Entry 7ASE (electron microscopy, 3.33 A resolution); this record covers chains 0 and B of the 52 polymer chains in the assembly.

[Chain 0]
Molecule: 18S
From: Trypanosoma cruzi
Sequence (2319 nucleotides; row label = number of the first residue in the row; note: 67 numbers in that range are skipped by the numbering (no residue carries them; nothing is unmodelled there); a row labelled like 1004A-1004Z holds insertion residues (1004A, then the next letters in order); numbering starts at 0):
     0 UGAUCUGGUU GAUUCUGCCA GUAGUCAUAU GCUUGUUUCA AGGACUUAGC CAUGCAUGCC
    60 UCAGAAUCAC UGCAUUGCAG GAAUCUGCGC AUGGCUCAUU ACAUCAGACG UAAUCUGCCG
   120 CAAAAAUCUU GCGGUCUCCG CAACAUUGGA UAACUUGGCG AAACGCCAAG CUAAUACAUG
   180 AACCAACCGG AUGUUCUCUG UUCCGGCGGC AGGGCAACCU GCUGCCAUGG GACGUCCAGC
   240 GAAUGAAUGA AAGUAAAACC AAUGCCUUCA CCGGCAGUAA CACUCAGAAG UGUUGAUUCA
   300 AUUCAUUCCG UGCGAAAGCC GGGUUUUUUU AUCCGGCGUC UUUUGACGAA CAACUGCCCU
   360 AUCAGCCAGC GAUGGCCGUG UAGUGGACUG CCAUGGCGUU GACGGGAGCG GGGGAUUAGG
   420 GUUCGAUUCC GGAGAGGGAG CCUGAGAAAU AGCUACCACU UCUACGGAGG GCAGCAGGCG
   480 CGCAAAUUGC CCAAUGUCAA AAAAAAAAGA UGAGGCAGCG AAAAGAAAUA GAGCCGACAG
   540 UGCUUUUGCA UUGUCGUUUU CAAUGGGGGA UAUUUAAACC CAUCCAAAAU CGAGUAACAA
   600 UUGGAGGACA AGUCUGGUGC CAGCACCCGC GGUAAUUCCA GCUCCAAAAG CGUAUAUUAA
   660 UGCUGUUGCU GUUAAAGGGU UCGUAGUUGA AUUGAGGGCC UCUAAGGCGC AAUGGUUUAG
   720 UCCCAUCCAC UUCGGAUUGG UGACCCAUGC CCUUGUGGUC CGUGAACAGA CAUUCAGAAA
   780 CAAAAAACAC GGGAGUGGUA CCUUUCCUGA UUAUCGCAUG UCAUGCAUGC CAGAGGGCGC
   840 CCGUGAUUUU UUACUGUGAC UAAAAAAGUG UGACCAAAGC AGUCAUUCGA CUUGAAUUAG
   900 AAAGCAUGGG AUAACAAAGG AGCAGCCUCU GGGCCACCGU UUCGGCUUUU GUUGGUUUUA
   960 AAAGUCCAUU GGAGAUUAUG GGGCAGUGUG ACAAGCGGCU GGGUG
1004A-1004Z GUUAUUCCACACACACACACACACGC
1005A-1005Z UCCUUUUUUUUGGACGUGUUUUGUGU
1006A-1006J GUGUAUGUGG
  1066 CACUCGUCGC CUUUG
  1087 UGGGAAAUCC GUGUGGCACU GUGUUUGAUG UUGUUGGCAG AGACUUCGGU CUUUUGCCUU
  1147 CGCAUAUUUC ACACAUGUGU CAUGCCUUCC CUCAACUCAC GGCAUCCAGG AAUGAAGGAG
  1207 GGUAGUUCGG GGGAGAACGU ACUGGUGCGU CAGAGGUGAA AUUCUUAGAC CGCACCAAGA
  1267 CGAACUACAG CGAAGGCAUU CUUCAAGGAU ACCUUCCUCA AUCAAGAACC AAAGUGUGGG
  1327 GAUCGAAGAU GAUUAGAGAC CAUUGUAGUC CACACUGCAA ACGAUGACAC CCAUGAAUUG
  1387 GGGAGUUUUU GGUCGUAGGC GUGGUCGGGC UUGAUUAUUA UUUUUCAUCC CGUUCCUCGU
  1447 CUCGCCAAUG AAUAUUAAAU UUACGUGCAU AUUCUUUUUG GUCUUCGUUU UUUUACGGCG
  1507 AGGGCCUUUA ACGGGAAUAU CCUCAGCACG UUAUCUGACU UCUUCACGCG AAAGCUUUGA
  1567 GGUUACAGUC UCAGGGGGGA GUACGUUCGC AAGAGUGAAA CUUAAAGAAA UUGACGGAAU
  1627 GGCACCACAA GACGUGGAGC GUGCGGUUUA AUUUGACUCA ACACGGGGAA CUUUACCAGA
  1687 UCCGGACAGG GUGAGGAUUG ACAGAUUGAG UGUUCUUUCU CGAUCCCCUG AAUGGUGGUG
  1747 CAUGGCCGCU UUUGGUCGGU GGAGUGAUUU GUUUGGUUGA UUCCGUCAAC GGACGAGAUC
  1807 CAAGCUGCCC AGUAGGAUUC AGAAUUGCCC AUAGGAUAGC AAUCCCUUCC GCGGGUUUUA
  1867 CCCAAGGGGG GGCGGUAUUC GCUUGUAUCC UUCUCUGCGG GAUUCCUUGU UUUGCGCAAG
  1927 GUGAGAUUUU GGGCAACAGC AGGUCUGUGA UGCUCCUCAA UGUUCUGGGC GACACGCGCA
  1987 CUACAAUGUC AGUGAGAACA AGAAAAACGA CUCUUGUCGG ACCUACUUGA UCAAAAGAGU
  2047 GGGAAAACCC CGGAAUCACG UAGACCCACU UGGGACCGAG UAUUGCAAUU AUUGGUCGCG
  2107 CAACGAGGAA UGUCUCGUAG GCGCAGCUCA UCAAACUGUG CCGAUUACGU CCCUGCCAUU
  2167 UGUACACACC GCCCGUCGUU GUUUCCGAUG AUGGUGCAAU ACAGGUGAUC GGACAGUCGA
  2227 GUGCUUCACU UGACCGAAAG UUCACCGAUA UUUCUUCAAU AGAGGAAGCA AAAGUCGUAA
  2287 CAAGGUAGCU GUAGGUGAAC CUGCAGCUGG AUCAUUU
Not modelled in the structure: 0, 1004A-1004Z, 1005A-1005Z, 1006A-1006J, 1087-1178, 1836-1849
Construct notes: conflict C143 (A144 in 320364483), C805 (U806 in 320364483); insertion (2321-2323)

[Chain B]
Protein: Putative 40S ribosomal protein S9
From: Trypanosoma cruzi
UniProtKB: A0A2V2WBN2 (A0A2V2WBN2_TRYCR); residue numbers follow UniProt; this construct covers 1-190
Chain sequence (190 residues; numbered 1 to 190; the number before each row is that of its first residue):
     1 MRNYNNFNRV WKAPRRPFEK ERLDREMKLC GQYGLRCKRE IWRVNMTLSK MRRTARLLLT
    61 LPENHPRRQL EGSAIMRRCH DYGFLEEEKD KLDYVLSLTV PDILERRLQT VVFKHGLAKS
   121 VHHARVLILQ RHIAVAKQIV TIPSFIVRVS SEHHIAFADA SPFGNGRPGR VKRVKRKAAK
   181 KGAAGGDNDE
Not modelled in the structure: 180-190

[How chain 0 and chain B interact]
Contacting residue pairs (128; chain 0 residue first):
  U3(0) with Arg16(B), hydrogen bond to the base
  C4(0) with Arg16(B), sugar contact
  U21(0) with Arg15(B), base contact; Arg16(B), sugar contact; Pro17(B), phosphate contact
  A22(0) with Lys12(B), sugar contact; Arg15(B), sugar contact; Pro17(B), phosphate contact
  G23(0) with Arg9(B), phosphate contact; Ala13(B), phosphate contact
  U24(0) with Arg9(B), salt bridge to the phosphate
  C25(0) with Phe7(B), hydrogen bond to the base
  G34(0) with Arg36(B), base contact
  A39(0) with Asn3(B), phosphate contact; Asn5(B), phosphate contact
  A40(0) with Met1(B), hydrogen bond to the phosphate; Asn3(B), phosphate contact
  G41(0) with Met1(B), hydrogen bond to the phosphate
  G93(0) with Arg2(B), salt bridge to the phosphate
  C94(0) with Arg2(B), salt bridge to the phosphate
  U415(0) with Arg9(B), salt bridge to the phosphate
  U426(0) with Met1(B), sugar contact
  U427(0) with Met1(B), sugar contact; Arg2(B), hydrogen bond to the base; Asn3(B), base contact; Tyr4(B), base contact
  C428(0) with Arg2(B), salt bridge to the phosphate
  G513(0) with Arg2(B), salt bridge to the phosphate
  A522(0) with Phe7(B), base contact
  A523(0) with Phe7(B), sugar contact; Asn8(B), hydrogen bond to the sugar; Arg9(B), phosphate contact
  G524(0) with Arg9(B), phosphate contact; Val10(B), hydrogen bond to the phosphate; Trp11(B), hydrogen bond to the phosphate
  A525(0) with Arg43(B), salt bridge to the phosphate; Ile142(B), sugar contact
  A526(0) with Arg36(B), base contact; Arg39(B), base contact; Arg43(B), salt bridge to the phosphate; Leu129(B), phosphate contact; Ile142(B), phosphate contact; Pro143(B), phosphate contact; Ser144(B), hydrogen bond to the phosphate
  A527(0) with Arg36(B), base contact; Arg125(B), salt bridge to the phosphate; Leu129(B), phosphate contact
  U528(0) with Arg36(B), hydrogen bond to the base
  G530(0) with His123(B), sugar contact; Val126(B), sugar contact
  A531(0) with Ser120(B), hydrogen bond to the phosphate; His123(B), sugar contact
  A561(0) with Phe163(B), sugar contact; Val171(B), phosphate contact; Lys172(B), salt bridge to the phosphate; Lys175(B), salt bridge to the phosphate
  A562(0) with Gln130(B), hydrogen bond to the sugar; His132(B), hydrogen bond to the sugar; Pro162(B), phosphate contact; Phe163(B), sugar contact; Gly169(B), phosphate contact; Arg170(B), phosphate contact; Val171(B), phosphate contact; Lys172(B), phosphate contact
  U563(0) with Gln130(B), sugar contact; His132(B), sugar contact; Pro162(B), phosphate contact; Gly169(B), phosphate contact; Arg170(B), hydrogen bond to the phosphate
  U582(0) with Arg131(B), salt bridge to the phosphate
  C583(0) with Arg167(B), hydrogen bond to the phosphate
  C584(0) with Arg167(B), salt bridge to the phosphate; Arg173(B), sugar contact
  A585(0) with Arg167(B), phosphate contact; Arg173(B), salt bridge to the phosphate
  A586(0) with Arg167(B), salt bridge to the phosphate
  C590(0) with Lys177(B), salt bridge to the phosphate
  G591(0) with Arg170(B), salt bridge to the phosphate; Val174(B), phosphate contact; Lys177(B), phosphate contact
  A592(0) with Val174(B), phosphate contact
  C608(0) with Phe18(B), sugar contact
  A609(0) with Phe18(B), stacking on the base; Lys20(B), hydrogen bond to the phosphate; Leu23(B), sugar contact
  A610(0) with Lys20(B), salt bridge to the phosphate
  A645(0) with Phe18(B), sugar contact; Leu23(B), phosphate contact
  A646(0) with Leu23(B), phosphate contact; Glu26(B), phosphate contact; Lys38(B), salt bridge to the phosphate
  A647(0) with Cys37(B), phosphate contact; Lys38(B), hydrogen bond to the phosphate; Arg39(B), hydrogen bond to the phosphate
  A648(0) with Arg36(B), salt bridge to the phosphate; Cys37(B), hydrogen bond to the phosphate
  G649(0) with Arg39(B), salt bridge to the phosphate
  A658(0) with Arg15(B), base contact
  A659(0) with Arg15(B), sugar contact
  A864(0) with Asn6(B), phosphate contact
  A865(0) with Asn8(B), phosphate contact
  G867(0) with Thr54(B), phosphate contact; Glu71(B), sugar contact
  U868(0) with Ala74(B), phosphate contact; Arg78(B), salt bridge to the phosphate
  G869(0) with Ala74(B), phosphate contact; Arg77(B), salt bridge to the phosphate; Arg78(B), salt bridge to the phosphate
  U870(0) with Arg77(B), salt bridge to the phosphate
  G871(0) with Tyr82(B), base contact; Phe145(B), base contact; Ile146(B), hydrogen bond to the base; Arg148(B), salt bridge to the phosphate; Ser151(B), base contact
  C873(0) with Gln138(B), hydrogen bond to the sugar; Ile139(B), base contact; Val140(B), base contact; Thr141(B), base contact; Ile142(B), base contact
  C874(0) with Ile142(B), base contact; Phe145(B), phosphate contact
  A876(0) with Phe7(B), sugar contact; Asn8(B), hydrogen bond to the sugar
  A877(0) with Asn6(B), phosphate contact; Asn8(B), phosphate contact
  G878(0) with Tyr4(B), phosphate contact; Asn5(B), phosphate contact; Asn6(B), phosphate contact
Interface residues without a listed pair, chain 0 (69 interface residues in all): C38, U416, A417, G418, G514, A529, A599, A863, A895
Interface residues without a listed pair, chain B (70 interface residues in all): Arg22, Trp42, Arg53, Leu70, Ile75, Lys119, His122, Val147, Arg176

[Overview]
69 residues of chain 0 and 70 residues of chain B are in contact; the contacts include 22 hydrogen bonds, 26
salt bridges and 1 aromatic stacking contact. Among the polar pairs are U3(0)-Arg16(B), C25(0)-Phe7(B) and
U427(0)-Arg2(B).
Chain 0 is 18S and chain B is Putative 40S ribosomal protein S9, both from Trypanosoma cruzi; the structure,
43S preinitiation complex from Trypanosoma cruzi with the kDDX60 helicase, was determined by electron
microscopy.
